PDB entry 8BDG | X-ray diffraction, 2.35 A resolution | chains D and E of the 6 polymer chains in the assembly

[Chain D]
Molecule: Tubulin beta-2B chain
From: Bos taurus
UniProt: Q6B856 (TBB2B_BOVIN); the author numbering skips numbers that UniProt does not, so the offset changes along the chain: 1-42 = UniProt 1-42; 45-360 = UniProt 43-358; 369-455 = UniProt 359-445
Amino-acid sequence (445 residues; row label = number of the first residue in the row; note: 10 numbers in that range are skipped by the numbering (no residue carries them; nothing is unmodelled there)):
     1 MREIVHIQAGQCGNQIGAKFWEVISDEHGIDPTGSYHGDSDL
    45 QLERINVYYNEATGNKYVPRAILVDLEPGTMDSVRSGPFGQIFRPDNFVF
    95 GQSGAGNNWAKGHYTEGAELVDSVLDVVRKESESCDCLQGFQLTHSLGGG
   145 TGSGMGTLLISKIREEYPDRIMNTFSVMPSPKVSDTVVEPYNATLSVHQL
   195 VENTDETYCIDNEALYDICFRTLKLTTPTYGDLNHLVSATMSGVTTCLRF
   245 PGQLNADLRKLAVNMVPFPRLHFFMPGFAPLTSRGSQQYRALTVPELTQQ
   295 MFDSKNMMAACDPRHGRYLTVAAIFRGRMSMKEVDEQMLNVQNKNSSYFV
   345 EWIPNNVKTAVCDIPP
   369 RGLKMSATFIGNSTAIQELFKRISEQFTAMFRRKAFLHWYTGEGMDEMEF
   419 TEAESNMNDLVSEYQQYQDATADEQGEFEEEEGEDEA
Not modelled in the structure: 281-285, 442-455
Bound ions: Mg2+: Gln11 (together with GDP)
Small-molecule neighbours:
  - GDP (guanosine-5'-diphosphate): Gly10, Gln11, Cys12, Gln15, Ile16, Asp69, Ala99, Asn101, Ser140, Gly142, Gly143, Gly144, Thr145, Gly146, Ser147, Val171, Pro173, Val177, Ser178, Glu183, Asn206, Leu209, Tyr224, Leu227, Asn228
  - R3T ([(1S,2S,3R,4S,7R,9S,10S,12R,15S)-4-acetyloxy-15-[(2R,3S)-3-(2-bromanylethanoylamino)-2-oxidanyl-3-phenyl-propanoyl]oxy-10,14,16,16-tetramethyl-1,9,12-tris(oxidanyl)-11-oxidanylidene-6-oxatetracyclo[11.3.1.03,10.04,7]heptadec-13-en-2-yl] benzoate): Val23, Glu27, Cys213, Leu217, Leu219, Asp226, His229, Leu230, Ser232, Ala233, Ser236, Phe272, Pro274, Leu275, Thr276, Ser277, Arg278, Arg320, Pro360, Arg369, Gly370, Leu371
Swiss-Prot annotation at these positions:
  - motif: Met1 to Ile4 (MREI motif)
  - binding site (GTP): Gln11, Glu71, Ser140, Gly144, Thr145, Gly146, Asn206, Asn228
  - binding site (Mg(2+)): Glu71
  - modified residue: Ser40 (Phosphoserine), Thr57 (Phosphothreonine), Lys60 (N6-acetyllysine), Ser174 (Phosphoserine), Thr287 (Phosphothreonine), Thr292 (Phosphothreonine), Arg320 (Omega-N-methylarginine), Glu448 (5-glutamyl polyglutamate)
  - cross-link (Glycyl lysine isopeptide (Lys-Gly)): Lys60 (interchain with G-Cter in ubiquitin), Lys326 (interchain with G-Cter in ubiquitin)
What the authors report for this chain:
  - binding site for R3T: His229, Gly370

[Chain E]
Molecule: Stathmin-4
From: Rattus norvegicus
UniProt: P63043 (STMN4_RAT); residues 5-145 here correspond to UniProt positions 49-189 (UniProt number = residue number + 44)
Amino-acid sequence (143 residues; each row starts with the number of its first residue):
     3 MADMEVIELNKCTSGQSFEVILKPPSFDGVPEFNASLPRRRDPSLEEIQK
    53 KLEAAEERRKYQEAELLKHLAEKREHEREVIQKAIEENNNFIKMAKEKLA
   103 QKMESNKENREAHLAAMLERLQEKDKHAEEVRKNKELKEEASR
Not modelled in the structure: 3-5, 28-43, 142-145
Sequence notes: initiating methionine (3); expression tag (4)
Swiss-Prot annotation at these positions:
  - modified residue: Ser46 (Phosphoserine)

[Chain D / chain E interface]
Residue-residue contacts (27; chain D residue first):
  Tyr108(D) with His129(E), hydrogen bond; Ala130(E), hydrophobic; Val133(E), hydrophobic; Arg134(E), hydrogen bond (backbone-side chain)
  Ala112(D) with Arg134(E)
  Ser155(D) with Leu123(E); Lys126(E)
  Lys156(D) with Asp127(E), salt bridge
  Arg158(D) with Leu123(E)
  Glu159(D) with Leu120(E); Leu123(E); Gln124(E); Asp127(E)
  Pro162(D) with Met119(E)
  Asp163(D) with Arg112(E)
  Gln193(D) with Lys126(E), hydrogen bond
  Asn197(D) with Leu123(E); Lys126(E)
  Thr409(D) with Lys140(E), hydrogen bond (backbone-side chain)
  Gly410(D) with Lys137(E)
  Glu411(D) with Val133(E); Lys137(E), salt bridge
  Gly412(D) with Val133(E); Asn136(E), hydrogen bond (backbone-side chain); Lys137(E)
  Met413(D) with Val133(E)
  Glu417(D) with His129(E), salt bridge
Interface residues without a listed pair, chain D (17 interface residues in all): Thr109
Interface residues without a listed pair, chain E (15 interface residues in all): Leu116

[Summary]
Chain D and chain E form an interface of 17 and 15 residues respectively, with 5 hydrogen bonds and 3 salt
bridges. Polar pairs include Lys156(D)-Asp127(E), Glu411(D)-Lys137(E) and Glu417(D)-His129(E). Ligands of
chain D: GDP and compound R3T. The paper reports a binding site for R3T at His229(D) and Gly370(D).
Here chain D is Tubulin beta-2B chain (Bos taurus) and chain E is Stathmin-4 (Rattus norvegicus). Entry 8BDG
(Tubulin-taxane-2b complex) was determined by X-ray diffraction (same publication as 8BDE and 8BDF).
